Entry 7V00 (electron microscopy, 3.87 A resolution); this record covers chains I and J of the 11 polymer chains in the assembly.

Chain I (and J):
Molecule: CRISPR system Cms protein Csm2
Organism: Staphylococcus epidermidis RP62A
Notes: chain J of this document is another copy of the same molecule, construct and numbering; everything in this record applies to it too
UniProt: Q5HK90 (Q5HK90_STAEQ); residues 14-141 here correspond to UniProt positions 1-128 (UniProt number = residue number - 13)
Sequence (128 residues; row label = number of the first residue in the row):
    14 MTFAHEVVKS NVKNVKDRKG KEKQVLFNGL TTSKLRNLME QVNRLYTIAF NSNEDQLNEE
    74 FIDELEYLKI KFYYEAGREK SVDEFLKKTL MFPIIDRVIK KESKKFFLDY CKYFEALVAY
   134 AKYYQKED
Unresolved in the structure: 28-36, 140-141 (chain J: 14-16, 28-36, 62-73, 140-141)

Interface between chain I and chain J:
Contacting residue pairs (11):
  Y80(I) - K125(J)
  K82(I) - H18(J)
  K82(I) - Y133(J)
  I83(I) - A129(J)  hydrophobic
  Y86(I) - H18(J)
  Y86(I) - Y133(J)  hydrophobic
  Y86(I) - Y136(J)
  A89(I) - Y136(J)  hydrophobic
  G90(I) - Y136(J)
  D96(I) - Y136(J)  hydrogen bond
  F105(I) - Y136(J)
Also at the interface, not in a pair above, chain I (10 interface residues in all): D76, Y87
Also at the interface, not in a pair above, chain J (8 interface residues in all): A132, K135, Y137

Overview:
The interface between chain I and chain J involves 10 residues on one side and 8 on the other; the contacts
include 1 hydrogen bond. The hydrogen-bonded pair is D96(I)-Y136(J).
Both chains are CRISPR system Cms protein Csm2 (Staphylococcus epidermidis RP62A). Entry 7V00 (Staphylococcus
epidermidis RP62a CRISPR tall effector complex with bound ATP) was determined by electron microscopy together
with 7UZW, 7UZX, 7UZY, 7UZZ, 7V01 and 7V02 from the same study.
